PDB entry 3GFC | X-ray diffraction, 2.30 A resolution | chain A

== Chain A ==
Molecule: Histone-binding protein RBBP4
From: Homo sapiens
Reference sequence: Q09028 (RBBP4_HUMAN); residue numbers follow UniProt; this construct covers 1-425
Chain sequence (425 residues; row label = number of the first residue in the row):
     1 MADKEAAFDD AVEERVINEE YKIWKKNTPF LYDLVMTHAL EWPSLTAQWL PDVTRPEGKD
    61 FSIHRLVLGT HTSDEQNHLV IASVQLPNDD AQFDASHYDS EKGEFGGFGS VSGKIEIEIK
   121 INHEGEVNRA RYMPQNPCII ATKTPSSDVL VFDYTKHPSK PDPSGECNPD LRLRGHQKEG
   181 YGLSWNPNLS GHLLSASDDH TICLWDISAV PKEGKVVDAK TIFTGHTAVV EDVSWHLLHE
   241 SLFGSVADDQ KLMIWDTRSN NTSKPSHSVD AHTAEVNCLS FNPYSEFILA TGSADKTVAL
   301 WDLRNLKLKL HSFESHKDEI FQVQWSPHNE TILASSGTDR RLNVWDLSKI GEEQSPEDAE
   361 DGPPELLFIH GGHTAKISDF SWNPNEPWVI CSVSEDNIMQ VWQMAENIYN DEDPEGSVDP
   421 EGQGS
Not modelled in the structure: 1-23, 55-59, 73-75, 89-113, 163-166, 352-362, 411-425
Swiss-Prot annotation at these positions:
  - modified residue: A2 (N-acetylalanine), K4 (N6-acetyllysine), S110 (Phosphoserine), K160 (N6-acetyllysine), S355 (Phosphoserine)
  - cross-link (Glycyl lysine isopeptide (Lys-Gly)): K4 (interchain with G-Cter in SUMO2), K160 (interchain with G-Cter in SUMO2)
  - mutagenesis: V35 (V35A: Loss of interaction with ARMC12), P43 (P43A: Loss of interaction with ZNF827 and loss of localization to telomeres; when associated with A-73), S73 (S73A: Loss of interaction with ZNF827 and loss of localization to telomeres; when associated with A-43), E126 to N128 (Loss of interaction with ZNF827), E126 (E126A: Loss of interaction with ZNF827 and loss of localization to telomeres; when associated with A-128 and A-179), N128 (N128A: Loss of interaction with ZNF827 and loss of localization to telomeres; when associated with A-126 and A-179), E179 (E179A: Loss of interaction with ZNF827 and loss of localization to telomeres; when associated with A-126 and A-128), Y181 (Y181A: Loss of interaction with ZNF827 and loss of localization to telomeres), E231 (E231A: Decreased interaction with ZNF827; when associated with A-277), N277 (N277A: Decreased interaction with ZNF827; when associated with A-231), E395 (E395A: Decreased interaction with ZNF827)

== Summary ==
UniProt lists 11 mutagenesis sites.
Chain A is Histone-binding protein RBBP4 (Homo sapiens); the structure, Crystal Structure of Histone-binding
protein RBBP4, was determined by X-ray diffraction, deposited together with 3OW8, 3I2N, 3FM0 and 3E0C.
